8G9U - chains H and L of the 17 polymer chains in the assembly; structure by electron microscopy, 3.00 A resolution.

Chain H:
Protein: CRISPR-associated protein, Csd1 family
Source organism: Neisseria lactamica
UniProt: D0W8X5 (D0W8X5_NEILA); numbering as in UniProt (aligned over 1-582)
Chain sequence (582 residues; each row starts with the number of its first residue):
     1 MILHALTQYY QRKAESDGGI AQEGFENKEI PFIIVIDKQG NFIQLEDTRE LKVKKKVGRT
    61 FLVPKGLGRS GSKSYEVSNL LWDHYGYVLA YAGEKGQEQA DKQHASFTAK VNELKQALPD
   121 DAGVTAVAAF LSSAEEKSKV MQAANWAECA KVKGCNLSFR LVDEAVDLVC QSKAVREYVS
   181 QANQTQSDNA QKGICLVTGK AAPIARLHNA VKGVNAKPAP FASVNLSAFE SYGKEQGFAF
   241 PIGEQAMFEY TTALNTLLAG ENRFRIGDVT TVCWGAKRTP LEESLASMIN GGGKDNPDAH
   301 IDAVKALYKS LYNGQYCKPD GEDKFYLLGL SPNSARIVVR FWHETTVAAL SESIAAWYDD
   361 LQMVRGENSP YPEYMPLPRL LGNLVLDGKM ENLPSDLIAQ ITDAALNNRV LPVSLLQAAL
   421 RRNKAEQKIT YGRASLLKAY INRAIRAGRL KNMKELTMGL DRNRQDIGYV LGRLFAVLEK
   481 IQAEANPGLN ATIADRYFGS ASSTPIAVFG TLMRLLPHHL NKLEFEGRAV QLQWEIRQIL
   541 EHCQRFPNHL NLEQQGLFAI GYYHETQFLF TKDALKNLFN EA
Differences from the reference sequence: conflict Ala190 (Val in D0W8X5), Ala239 (Ile in D0W8X5), Ile242 (Val in D0W8X5), Gly260 (Ser in D0W8X5), Thr271 (Ala in D0W8X5), Asn296 (Lys in D0W8X5), Ala299 (Glu in D0W8X5), Ala306 (Thr in D0W8X5), Cys317 (Gln in D0W8X5), Glu322 (Lys in D0W8X5), Asp323 (Glu in D0W8X5)

Chain L:
Molecule: Traget strand DNA
Sequence (53 nucleotides; each row starts with the number of its first residue):
     7 AGGAGGGCGA GGGCGATGCC ACCTACGGCA AGCTGACCCT GAAGTTCATC TGC
Differences from the reference sequence: expression tag (7-8)

How chain H and chain L interact:
Pairs across the interface (55):
  Ser70(H) with DA48(L), base contact; DA49(L), sugar contact; DG50(L), sugar contact
  Gly71(H) with DG50(L), sugar contact
  Ser72(H) with DT51(L), sugar contact
  Lys73(H) with DT51(L), phosphate contact; DT52(L), phosphate contact
  Arg206(H) with DG50(L), salt bridge to the phosphate
  Leu207(H) with DA49(L), phosphate contact; DG50(L), phosphate contact
  His208(H) with DA49(L), phosphate contact
  Lys217(H) with DG47(L), base contact
  Pro220(H) with DA48(L), phosphate contact; DA49(L), phosphate contact
  Ser223(H) with DA48(L), sugar contact; DA49(L), phosphate contact
  Asn225(H) with DA48(L), phosphate contact; DA49(L), base contact
  Leu226(H) with DA48(L), phosphate contact
  Phe229(H) with DA48(L), phosphate contact
  Gln236(H) with DA49(L), sugar contact; DG50(L), hydrogen bond to the phosphate
  Ser334(H) with DT46(L), base contact; DG47(L), sugar contact
  Ala335(H) with DG47(L), hydrogen bond to the sugar; DA48(L), sugar contact
  Arg336(H) with DG47(L), sugar contact; DA48(L), salt bridge to the phosphate
  Leu386(H) with DA36(L), phosphate contact; DA37(L), phosphate contact
  Asp387(H) with DA36(L), sugar contact
  Leu393(H) with DG41(L), base contact
  Arg422(H) with DA36(L), salt bridge to the phosphate
  Lys424(H) with DC35(L), base contact
  Ala425(H) with DC35(L), sugar contact; DA36(L), phosphate contact
  Gln427(H) with DC35(L), base contact
  Gln482(H) with DT30(L), hydrogen bond to the phosphate
  Asn486(H) with DC29(L), hydrogen bond to the phosphate; DT30(L), hydrogen bond to the phosphate
  Leu489(H) with DT30(L), sugar contact; DA31(L), phosphate contact
  Asn490(H) with DA31(L), hydrogen bond to the phosphate; DC32(L), sugar contact; DG33(L), hydrogen bond to the phosphate
  Ala491(H) with DA31(L), hydrogen bond to the phosphate
  Asp495(H) with DC35(L), base contact
  Arg496(H) with DT30(L), salt bridge to the phosphate
  Leu515(H) with DC29(L), phosphate contact; DT30(L), phosphate contact
  His518(H) with DC29(L), stacking on the base
  His519(H) with DC29(L), sugar contact; DT30(L), salt bridge to the phosphate
  Lys522(H) with DC28(L), salt bridge to the phosphate; DC29(L), salt bridge to the phosphate
Also at the interface, not in a pair above, chain H (39 interface residues in all): Arg69, Val224, Ser395, Gly488

Overview:
The interface between chain H and chain L involves 39 residues on one side and 17 on the other; the contacts
include 8 hydrogen bonds, 7 salt bridges and 1 aromatic stacking contact. Polar contacts include
Ala335(H)-DG47(L), Gln236(H)-DG50(L) and Gln482(H)-DT30(L).
Chain H is CRISPR-associated protein, Csd1 family (Neisseria lactamica) and chain L is Traget strand DNA; the
structure, Exploiting Activation and Inactivation Mechanisms in Type I-C CRISPR-Cas3 for Genome Editing
Applications, was determined by electron microscopy (same publication as 8G9S, 8G9T, 8GAF, 8GAM and 8GAN).
